4BY1 - chains A and F of the 16 polymer chains in the assembly; structure by X-ray diffraction, 3.60 A resolution.

# Chain A
Molecule: DNA-directed RNA polymerase II subunit RPB1
Source organism: Saccharomyces cerevisiae
Notes: EC 2.7.7.6
UniProtKB: P04050 (RPB1_YEAST); numbering as in UniProt (aligned over 1-1733)
Sequence (1733 residues; numbered 1 to 1733; the number before each row is that of its first residue):
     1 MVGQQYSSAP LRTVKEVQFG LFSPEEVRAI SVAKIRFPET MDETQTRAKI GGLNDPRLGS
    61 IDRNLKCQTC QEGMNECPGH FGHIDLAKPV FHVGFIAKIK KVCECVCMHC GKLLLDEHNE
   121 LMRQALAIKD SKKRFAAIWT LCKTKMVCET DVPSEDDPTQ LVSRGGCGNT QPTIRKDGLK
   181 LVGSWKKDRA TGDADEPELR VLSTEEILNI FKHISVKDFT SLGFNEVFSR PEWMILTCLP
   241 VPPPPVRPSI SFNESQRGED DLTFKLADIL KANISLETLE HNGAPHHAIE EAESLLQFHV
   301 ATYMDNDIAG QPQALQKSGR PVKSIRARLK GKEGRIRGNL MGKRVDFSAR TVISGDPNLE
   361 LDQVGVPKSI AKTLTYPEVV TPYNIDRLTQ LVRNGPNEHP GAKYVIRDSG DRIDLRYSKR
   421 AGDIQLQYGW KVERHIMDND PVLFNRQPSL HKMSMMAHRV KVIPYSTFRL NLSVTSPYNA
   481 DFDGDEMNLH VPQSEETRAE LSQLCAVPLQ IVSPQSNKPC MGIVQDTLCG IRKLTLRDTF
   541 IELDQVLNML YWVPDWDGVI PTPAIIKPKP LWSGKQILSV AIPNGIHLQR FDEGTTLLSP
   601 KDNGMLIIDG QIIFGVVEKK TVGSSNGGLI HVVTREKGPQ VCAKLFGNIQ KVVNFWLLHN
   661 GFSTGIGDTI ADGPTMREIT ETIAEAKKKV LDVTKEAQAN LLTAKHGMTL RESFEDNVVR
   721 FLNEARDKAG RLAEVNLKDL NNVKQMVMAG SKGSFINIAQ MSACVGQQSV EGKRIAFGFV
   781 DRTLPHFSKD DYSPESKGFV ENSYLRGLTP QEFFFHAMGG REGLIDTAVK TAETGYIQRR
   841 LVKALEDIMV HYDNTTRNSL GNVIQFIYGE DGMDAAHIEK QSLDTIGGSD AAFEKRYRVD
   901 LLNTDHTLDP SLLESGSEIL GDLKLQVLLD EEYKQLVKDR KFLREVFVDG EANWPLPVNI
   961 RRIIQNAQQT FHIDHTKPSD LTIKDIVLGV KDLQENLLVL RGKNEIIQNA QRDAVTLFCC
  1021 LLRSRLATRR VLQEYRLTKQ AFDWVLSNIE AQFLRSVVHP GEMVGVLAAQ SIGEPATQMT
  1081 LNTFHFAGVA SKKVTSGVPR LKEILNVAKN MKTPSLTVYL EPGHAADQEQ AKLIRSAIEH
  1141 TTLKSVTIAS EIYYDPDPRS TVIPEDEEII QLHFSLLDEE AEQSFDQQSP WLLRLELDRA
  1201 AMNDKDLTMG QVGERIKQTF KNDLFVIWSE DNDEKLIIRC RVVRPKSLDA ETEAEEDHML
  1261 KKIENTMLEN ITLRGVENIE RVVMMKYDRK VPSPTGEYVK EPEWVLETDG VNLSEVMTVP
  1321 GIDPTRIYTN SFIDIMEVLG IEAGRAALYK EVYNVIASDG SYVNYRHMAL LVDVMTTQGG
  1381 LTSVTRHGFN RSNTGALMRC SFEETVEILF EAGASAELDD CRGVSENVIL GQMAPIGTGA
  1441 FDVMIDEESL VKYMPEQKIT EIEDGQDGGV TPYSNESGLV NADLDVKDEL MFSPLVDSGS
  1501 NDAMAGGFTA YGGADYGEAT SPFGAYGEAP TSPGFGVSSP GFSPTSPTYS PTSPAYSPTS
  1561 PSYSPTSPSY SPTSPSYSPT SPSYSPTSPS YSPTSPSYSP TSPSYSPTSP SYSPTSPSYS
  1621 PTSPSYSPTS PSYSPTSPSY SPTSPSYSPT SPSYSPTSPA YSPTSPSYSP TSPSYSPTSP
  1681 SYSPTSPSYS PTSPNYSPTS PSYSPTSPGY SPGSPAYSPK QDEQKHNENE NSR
Not modelled in the structure: 1, 187-194, 1084-1093, 1245-1253, 1456-1733
Bound ions: Zn2+ site 1: Cys67, Cys70, Cys77, His80; Zn2+ site 2: Cys107, Cys110, Cys148, Cys167; Mg2+: Asp481, Asp483, Asp485 (together with AMP-CPP) (shared with 1 residue of chain P)
Residues lining bound ligands: AMP-CPP (APC; diphosphomethylphosphonic acid adenosyl ester): Arg446, Pro448, Asn479, Asp481, Asp483, Gln1078, Leu1081
Swiss-Prot annotation at these positions:
  - region: Pro248 to Asp260 (Lid loop), Asn306 to Lys323 (Rudder loop), Pro810 to Glu822 (Bridging helix)
  - binding site (Zn(2+)): Cys67, Cys70, Cys77, His80, Cys107, Cys110, Cys148, Cys167
  - binding site (Mg(2+)): Asp481, Asp483, Asp485
  - modified residue: Thr1471 (Phosphothreonine)
  - cross-link (Glycyl lysine isopeptide (Lys-Gly)): Lys695 (interchain with G-Cter in ubiquitin), Lys1246 (interchain with G-Cter in ubiquitin), Lys1350 (interchain with G-Cter in ubiquitin)
  - natural variant: Ser1653 to Pro1659 (deletion: In strain: A364A)
  - mutagenesis: Lys1246 (K1246R: Impairs ubiquitination during transcription stress)

# Chain F
Molecule: DNA-directed RNA polymerases I, II, and III subunit rpabc 2
Source organism: Saccharomyces cerevisiae
UniProtKB: P20435 (RPAB2_YEAST); residues 1-155 here = UniProt positions 1-155
Sequence (155 residues; each row starts with the number of its first residue):
     1 MSDYEEAFND GNENFEDFDV EHFSDEETYE EKPQFKDGET TDANGKTIVT GGNGPEDFQQ
    61 HEQIRRKTLK EKAIPKDQRA TTPYMTKYER ARILGTRALQ ISMNAPVFVD LEGETDPLRI
   121 AMKELAEKKI PLVIRRYLPD GSFEDWSVEE LIVDL
Not modelled in the structure: 1-70
Swiss-Prot annotation at these positions:
  - region: Leu111 to Leu132 (Leucine-zipper)
  - modified residue: Ser24 (Phosphoserine)

# How chain A and chain F interact
Contacting residue pairs (78):
  Val379(A) - Ser102(F)
  Val380(A) - Asn104(F)
  Thr381(A) - Ser102(F)
  Thr381(A) - Asn104(F)  hydrogen bond
  Pro382(A) - Asn104(F)
  Tyr383(A) - Ile101(F)
  Tyr383(A) - Val107(F)
  Tyr383(A) - Leu111(F)  hydrophobic
  Tyr383(A) - Thr115(F)
  Gly429(A) - Asn104(F)
  Ser494(A) - Leu99(F)
  Glu495(A) - Ala98(F)
  Glu495(A) - Leu99(F)
  Glu495(A) - Asp116(F)
  Glu495(A) - Pro117(F)
  Glu496(A) - Gly95(F)
  Glu496(A) - Thr96(F)
  Ala499(A) - Gly95(F)
  Gln503(A) - Arg90(F)
  Gln503(A) - Ala91(F)
  Leu504(A) - Lys87(F)
  Leu504(A) - Tyr88(F)  hydrophobic
  Leu504(A) - Ala91(F)  hydrophobic
  His851(A) - Pro139(F)
  Tyr852(A) - Thr81(F)
  Tyr852(A) - Thr86(F)
  Tyr852(A) - Glu89(F)  hydrogen bond
  Tyr852(A) - Arg136(F)
  Tyr852(A) - Leu138(F)  hydrophobic
  Asp853(A) - Pro139(F)
  Arg857(A) - Pro139(F)
  Asp874(A) - Lys87(F)  salt bridge
  Arg1001(A) - Ala80(F)
  Arg1001(A) - Thr82(F)
  Arg1001(A) - Pro83(F)
  Ala1051(A) - Asp154(F)
  Leu1054(A) - Tyr84(F)
  Arg1055(A) - Asp154(F)  salt bridge
  His1059(A) - Thr86(F)
  His1059(A) - Lys87(F)  hydrogen bond (side chain-backbone)
  His1059(A) - Tyr88(F)
  Pro1060(A) - Thr86(F)
  Pro1060(A) - Tyr88(F)
  Glu1062(A) - Lys87(F)  salt bridge
  Glu1062(A) - Tyr88(F)  hydrogen bond
  Met1433(A) - Arg92(F)
  Gly1437(A) - Tyr88(F)
  Thr1438(A) - Tyr88(F)  hydrogen bond (side chain-backbone)
  Thr1438(A) - Arg92(F)
  Phe1441(A) - Tyr88(F)
  Phe1441(A) - Glu89(F)
  Phe1441(A) - Arg92(F)  hydrogen bond (backbone-side chain)
  Phe1441(A) - Ile134(F)  hydrophobic
  Phe1441(A) - Arg135(F)
  Asp1442(A) - Val133(F)
  Asp1442(A) - Ile134(F)
  Asp1442(A) - Arg135(F)  hydrogen bond (backbone-backbone)
  Asp1442(A) - Tyr137(F)  hydrogen bond
  Val1443(A) - Arg92(F)
  Val1443(A) - Leu132(F)  hydrophobic
  Val1443(A) - Val133(F)
  Met1444(A) - Leu132(F)
  Met1444(A) - Val133(F)  hydrogen bond (backbone-backbone)
  Met1444(A) - Arg135(F)
  Ile1445(A) - Pro131(F)
  Ile1445(A) - Leu132(F)  hydrophobic
  Asp1446(A) - Pro131(F)  hydrogen bond (backbone-backbone)
  Asp1446(A) - Val133(F)
  Ser1449(A) - Pro131(F)
  Leu1450(A) - Phe108(F)  hydrophobic
  Leu1450(A) - Pro131(F)  hydrophobic
  Lys1452(A) - Glu149(F)  salt bridge
  Tyr1453(A) - Phe108(F)
  Tyr1453(A) - Lys128(F)  hydrogen bond (side chain-backbone)
  Tyr1453(A) - Lys129(F)
  Tyr1453(A) - Ile130(F)
  Tyr1453(A) - Pro131(F)  hydrophobic
  Tyr1453(A) - Glu149(F)  hydrogen bond
Also at the interface, not in a pair above, chain A (43 interface residues in all): Tyr428, Arg498, Ser502, Gly1061, Gly1439, Ala1440
Also at the interface, not in a pair above, chain F (44 interface residues in all): Met85, Leu94, Ala105, Leu118, Asp145

# Summary
43 residues of chain A face 44 of chain F across their interface, with 12 hydrogen bonds and 4 salt bridges.
Polar contacts include Asp874(A)-Lys87(F), Arg1055(A)-Asp154(F) and Glu1062(A)-Lys87(F). Chain A binds
AMP-CPP.
Chain A is DNA-directed RNA polymerase II subunit RPB1 and chain F is DNA-directed RNA polymerases I, II, and
III subunit rpabc 2, both from Saccharomyces cerevisiae; the structure, elongating RNA Polymerase II-Bye1 TLD
complex soaked with AMPCPP, was determined by X-ray diffraction together with 4BXX, 4BXZ and 4BY7 from the
same study.
